7TR7 - chains A and D; structure by X-ray diffraction, 2.00 A resolution.

[Chain A]
Protein: DNA-(apurinic or apyrimidinic site) lyase
From: Homo sapiens
Notes: EC 3.1.-.-, 4.2.99.18
UniProtKB: P27695 (APEX1_HUMAN); numbering as in UniProt (aligned over 43-318)
Sequence (276 residues; numbered 43 to 318; the number before each row is that of its first residue):
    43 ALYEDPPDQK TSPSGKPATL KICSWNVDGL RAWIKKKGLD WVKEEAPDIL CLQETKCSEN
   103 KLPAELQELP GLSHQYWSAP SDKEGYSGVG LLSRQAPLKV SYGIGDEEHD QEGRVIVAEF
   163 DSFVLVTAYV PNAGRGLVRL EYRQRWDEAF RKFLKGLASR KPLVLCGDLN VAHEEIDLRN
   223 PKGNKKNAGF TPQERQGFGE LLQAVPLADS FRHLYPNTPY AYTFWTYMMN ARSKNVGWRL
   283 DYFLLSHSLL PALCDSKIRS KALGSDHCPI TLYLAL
Sequence notes: engineered mutation Ala138 (Cys in P27695)
Ion coordination: Mg2+: Glu96 (shared with 3DR_1(D) of chain D)
Reported in the primary citation:
  - Mg2+ coordination: Glu96
  - Mg2+ coordination through a water molecule: Asp70, Asp308
  - catalytic residues: Glu96
  - binding site for the 7-nt DNA strand (chain D): Tyr171, Asp210, Asn212, His309
  - conformationally variable residues: Asn174
  - mutagenesis - R177A: decreased catalytic activity on ssDNA
  - mutagenesis - R177A: decreased catalytic activity on PTJ

[Chain D]
Molecule: 7-nt DNA strand
Sequence (7 nucleotides; row label = number of the first residue in the row):
     1 XCGATGC
Modified positions: 3DR (1',2'-dideoxyribofuranose-5'-phosphate) at position 1
Ion coordination: Mg2+: 3DR_1 (shared with Glu96(A) of chain A)

[Chain A / chain D interface]
Residue-residue contacts (25; chain A residue first):
  Asn68(A) - 3DR_1(D)  phosphate contact
  Glu96(A) - 3DR_1(D)  phosphate contact
  Tyr171(A) - 3DR_1(D)  hydrogen bond to the phosphate
  Asn174(A) - 3DR_1(D)  hydrogen bond to the sugar
  Arg177(A) - DC2(D)  base contact
  Asp210(A) - 3DR_1(D)  phosphate contact
  Asn212(A) - 3DR_1(D)  hydrogen bond to the phosphate
  Asn222(A) - DG3(D)  hydrogen bond to the phosphate
  Asn226(A) - DC2(D)  sugar contact
  Asn226(A) - DG3(D)  hydrogen bond to the phosphate
  Asn229(A) - DC2(D)  base contact
  Ala230(A) - 3DR_1(D)  sugar contact
  Phe266(A) - 3DR_1(D)  sugar contact
  Phe266(A) - DC2(D)  phosphate contact
  Thr268(A) - DG3(D)  sugar contact
  Met270(A) - DC2(D)  base contact
  Met270(A) - DG3(D)  sugar contact
  Met271(A) - DA4(D)  sugar contact
  Ala273(A) - DG3(D)  sugar contact
  Lys276(A) - DA4(D)  salt bridge to the phosphate
  Val278(A) - DG3(D)  phosphate contact
  Trp280(A) - DC2(D)  sugar contact
  Trp280(A) - DG3(D)  hydrogen bond to the phosphate
  Leu282(A) - 3DR_1(D)  phosphate contact
  His309(A) - 3DR_1(D)  salt bridge to the phosphate
Interface residues without a listed pair, chain A (22 interface residues in all): Gly231

[In short]
The interface between chain A and chain D involves 22 residues on one side and 4 on the other, with 6 hydrogen
bonds and 2 salt bridges. Polar contacts include Asn174(A)-3DR_1(D), Tyr171(A)-3DR_1(D) and
Asn212(A)-3DR_1(D). The paper reports the catalytic residue Glu96(A); R177A of chain A reduces catalytic
activity on ssDNA.
Here chain A is DNA-(apurinic or apyrimidinic site) lyase (Homo sapiens) and chain D is a 7-nt DNA strand.
Entry 7TR7 (APE1 product complex with abasic ssDNA) was determined by X-ray diffraction.
